Entry 9E2W (electron microscopy, 3.30 A resolution); this record covers chains 7 and F of the 15 polymer chains in the assembly.

== Chain 7 ==
Name: DNA replication licensing factor MCM7
Organism: Saccharomyces cerevisiae W303
Notes: EC 3.6.4.12
UniProt: P38132 (MCM7_YEAST); residues 1-845 here = UniProt positions 1-845
Sequence (845 residues; numbered 1 to 845; the number before each row is that of its first residue):
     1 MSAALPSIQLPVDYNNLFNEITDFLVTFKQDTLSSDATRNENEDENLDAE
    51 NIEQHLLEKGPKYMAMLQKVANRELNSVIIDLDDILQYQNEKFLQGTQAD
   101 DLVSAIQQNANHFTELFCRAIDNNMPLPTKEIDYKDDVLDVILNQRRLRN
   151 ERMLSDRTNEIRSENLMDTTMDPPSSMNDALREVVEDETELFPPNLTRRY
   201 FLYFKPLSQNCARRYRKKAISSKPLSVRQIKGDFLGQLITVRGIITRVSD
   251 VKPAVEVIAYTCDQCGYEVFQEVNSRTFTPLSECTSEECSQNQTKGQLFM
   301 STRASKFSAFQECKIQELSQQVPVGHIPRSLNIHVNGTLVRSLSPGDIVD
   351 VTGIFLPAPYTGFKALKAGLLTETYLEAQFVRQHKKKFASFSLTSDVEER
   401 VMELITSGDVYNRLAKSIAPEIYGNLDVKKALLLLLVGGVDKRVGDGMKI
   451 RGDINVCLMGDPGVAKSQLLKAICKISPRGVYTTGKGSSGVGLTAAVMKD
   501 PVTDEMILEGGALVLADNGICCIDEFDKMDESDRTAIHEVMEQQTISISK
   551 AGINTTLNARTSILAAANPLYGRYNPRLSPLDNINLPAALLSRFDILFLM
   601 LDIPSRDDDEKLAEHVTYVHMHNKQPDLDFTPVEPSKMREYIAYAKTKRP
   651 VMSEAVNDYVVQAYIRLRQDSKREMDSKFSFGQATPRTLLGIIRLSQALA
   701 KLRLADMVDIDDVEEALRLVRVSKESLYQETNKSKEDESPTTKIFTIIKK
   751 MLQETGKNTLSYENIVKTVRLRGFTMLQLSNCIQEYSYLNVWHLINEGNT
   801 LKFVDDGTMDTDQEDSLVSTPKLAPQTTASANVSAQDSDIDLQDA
Disordered / not traced: 1-4, 31-58, 157-190, 386-408, 486-511, 731-845
UniProt features mapped onto this chain:
  - motif: Ser592 to Asp595 (Arginine finger)
  - binding site (ATP): Tyr423, Gly463, Ala465, Lys466, Ser467, Asn568, Arg593, Arg687
  - modified residue: Thr811 (Phosphothreonine), Ser819 (Phosphoserine), Ser838 (Phosphoserine)
  - mutagenesis: Lys466 (K466A: Loss of MCM2-7 complex helicase activity)
Disulfides: Cys474-Cys522
Metal / ion sites: Zn2+: Cys262, Cys284, Cys289; Mg2+: Ser467 (together with ATP)
Residues lining bound ligands:
  - ATP (adenosine-5'-triphosphate), molecule 1: Glu421, Ile422, Tyr423, Pro462, Gly463, Val464, Ala465, Lys466, Ser467, Gln468, Glu525, Asn568, Leu612, Val616
  - ATP, molecule 2: Glu542, Ala589, Ser592, Arg593, Pro686, Arg687, Leu690
What the authors report for this chain:
  - binding site for Leading strand DNA template (chain F): Phe363

== Chain F ==
Molecule: Leading strand DNA template
Sequence (48 nucleotides; row label = number of the first residue in the row):
    15 TCGTGCTGAGTGATATCTGCTTTGGGTGGGTGGGTGGGTTGAGGCAAT

== Chain 7 / chain F interface ==
Contacting residue pairs (6):
  Lys295(7) with DA29(F), salt bridge to the phosphate
  Phe363(7) with DT36(F), stacking on the base; DT37(F), base contact
  Lys364(7) with DT37(F), sugar contact; DG38(F), salt bridge to the phosphate
  Lys367(7) with DT37(F), base contact

== Summary ==
The chain 7/chain F interface involves 4 residues from each chain; the contacts include 2 salt bridges and 1
aromatic stacking contact. Among the polar pairs are Lys295(7)-DA29(F) and Lys364(7)-DG38(F). Bound to chain
7: ATP. The paper reports a binding site for Leading strand DNA template (chain F) at Phe363(7).
Chain 7 is DNA replication licensing factor MCM7 (Saccharomyces cerevisiae W303) and chain F is Leading strand
DNA template; the structure, Cryo-EM structure of yeast CMG helicase stalled at G4-containing DNA template,
state 1, was determined by electron microscopy together with 9E2Y, 9E2Z and 9E2X from the same study.
